4NWN - chains C and E of the 24 polymer chains in the assembly; structure by X-ray diffraction, 4.50 A resolution (low resolution: residue-level contacts below are approximate; hydrogen-bond / salt-bridge calls are withheld).

# Chain C (and E)
Protein: Uncharacterized protein
Organism: Campylobacter jejuni
Notes: chain E of this document is another copy of the same molecule, construct and numbering; everything in this record applies to it too
UniProt: K8VQB8 (K8VQB8_SALTM); residue numbers follow UniProt; this construct covers 1-184
Sequence (192 residues; numbered 1 to 192; the number before each row is that of its first residue):
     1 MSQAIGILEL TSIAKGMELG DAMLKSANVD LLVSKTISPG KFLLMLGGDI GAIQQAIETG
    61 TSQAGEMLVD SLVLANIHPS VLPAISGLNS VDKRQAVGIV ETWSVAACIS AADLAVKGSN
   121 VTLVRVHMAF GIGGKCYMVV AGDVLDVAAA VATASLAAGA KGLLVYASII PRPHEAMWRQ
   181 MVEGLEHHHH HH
Not modelled in the structure: 1, 185-192
Sequence notes: engineered mutation S38 (Cys in K8VQB8), L114 (Arg in K8VQB8), L145 (Ser in K8VQB8), A148 (Asn in K8VQB8), A149 (Asn in K8VQB8), A152 (Thr in K8VQB8), T153 (Val in K8VQB8), L156 (Glu in K8VQB8), A157 (Ser in K8VQB8), A160 (Glu in K8VQB8), A167 (Arg in K8VQB8), I169 (Val in K8VQB8); expression tag (185-192)

# Chain C / chain E interface
Pairs across the interface (5; chain C residue first):
  E101(C) - A14(E)
  Y166(C) - A14(E)
  S168(C) - E18(E)
  H174(C) - L24(E)
  M177(C) - D21(E)
Also at the interface, not in a pair above, chain C (7 interface residues in all): I99, A176
Also at the interface, not in a pair above, chain E (7 interface residues in all): S12, G20, L31

# Summary
Chain C and chain E each contribute 7 residues to their interface.
Chain C and chain E are both Uncharacterized protein (Campylobacter jejuni); the structure, Computationally
Designed Two-Component Self-Assembling Tetrahedral Cage T32-28, was determined by X-ray diffraction (same
publication as 4NWO, 4NWP, 4NWQ and 4NWR).
